3VSI - chains A and B of the 4 polymer chains in the assembly; structure by X-ray diffraction, 2.50 A resolution.

# Chain A
Molecule: 2-amino-5-chlorophenol 1,6-dioxygenase alpha subunit
From: Comamonas testosteroni
Notes: EC 1.13.11.8
Reference sequence: Q38M40 (Q38M40_COMTE); residues 1-271 here = UniProt positions 1-271
Chain sequence (271 residues; row label = number of the first residue in the row):
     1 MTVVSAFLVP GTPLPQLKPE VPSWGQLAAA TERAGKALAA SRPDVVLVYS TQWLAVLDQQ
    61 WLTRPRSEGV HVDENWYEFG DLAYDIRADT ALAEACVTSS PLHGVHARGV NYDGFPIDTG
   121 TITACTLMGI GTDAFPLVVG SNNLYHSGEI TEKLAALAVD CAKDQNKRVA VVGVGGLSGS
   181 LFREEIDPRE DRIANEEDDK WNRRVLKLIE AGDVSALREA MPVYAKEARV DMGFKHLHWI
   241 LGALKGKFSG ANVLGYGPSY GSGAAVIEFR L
Not modelled in the structure: 1

# Chain B
Molecule: 2-amino-5-chlorophenol 1,6-dioxygenase beta subunit
From: Comamonas testosteroni
Notes: EC 1.13.11.8
Reference sequence: Q38M41 (Q38M41_COMTE); numbering as in UniProt (aligned over 1-312)
Chain sequence (312 residues; row label = number of the first residue in the row):
     1 MQGEIIAGFL APHPPHLVYG ENPPQNEPRS QGGWEVLRWA YERARERLDA MKPDVLLVHS
    61 PHWITSVGHH FLGVPELSGK SVDPIFPNVF RYDFSLNVDV ELAEACAEEG RKAGLVTKMM
   121 RNPKFRVDYG TITTLHLIRP QWDIPVVGIS ANNSPYYLNT KEGMSEMDVL GKATREAIRK
   181 TGRKAVLLAS NTLSHWHFHE EPTIPEDMSK EYPATMAGYQ WDIRMIELMR QGKTSEVFKL
   241 LPQFIDEAFA EVKSGAFTWM HAAMQYPELA AELFGYGTVI GTGNAVMEWD LRKAGLSMLG
   301 AADQKQRSAA VA
Not modelled in the structure: 305-312
Bound ions: Fe ion: His13, His62, Glu251 (together with 4-nitrocatechol)
Residues lining bound ligands: 4-nitrocatechol (4NC): His13, Pro14, Pro15, His16, His62, Phe86, Tyr129, Thr192, His195, Glu251, Val279, Ile280, Thr282

# How chain A and chain B interact
Residue-residue contacts - 61 pairs, chain A then chain B:
  Trp53(A) - Pro84(B)
  Leu54(A) - Ile85(B)
  Ala55(A) - Ile85(B)  hydrophobic
  Val56(A) - Ile85(B)
  Val56(A) - His197(B)
  Val56(A) - His199(B)
  Leu57(A) - Phe86(B)  hydrophobic
  Leu57(A) - Phe198(B)
  Leu57(A) - His199(B)
  Leu57(A) - Glu201(B)
  Gln60(A) - Pro84(B)  hydrogen bond (side chain-backbone)
  Gln60(A) - Ile85(B)
  His71(A) - Arg126(B)
  Val72(A) - Asn122(B)
  Val72(A) - Lys124(B)
  Glu74(A) - Trp63(B)  hydrogen bond (backbone-side chain)
  Glu74(A) - Ile64(B)
  Glu74(A) - Thr65(B)
  Glu74(A) - Phe125(B)
  Asn75(A) - Ile64(B)  hydrogen bond (side chain-backbone)
  Asn75(A) - Thr65(B)
  Asn75(A) - Ser66(B)  hydrogen bond (side chain-backbone)
  Trp76(A) - Val67(B)  hydrophobic
  Tyr77(A) - His70(B)  hydrogen bond
  Tyr77(A) - Lys118(B)
  Tyr77(A) - Met119(B)
  Tyr77(A) - Met120(B)  hydrophobic
  Tyr77(A) - Asn122(B)  hydrogen bond (backbone-side chain)
  Glu78(A) - Lys118(B)  salt bridge
  Asp81(A) - Asn122(B)  hydrogen bond
  Asp81(A) - Lys124(B)
  Arg108(A) - Ile85(B)
  Arg108(A) - Pro87(B)
  Arg108(A) - Asn88(B)  hydrogen bond
  Tyr112(A) - Pro87(B)  hydrophobic
  Tyr112(A) - Asn88(B)
  Tyr112(A) - Arg91(B)
  Asp113(A) - Lys80(B)  salt bridge
  Asp113(A) - Val82(B)
  Gly114(A) - Val82(B)
  Phe115(A) - Pro84(B)
  Phe115(A) - Pro87(B)  hydrophobic
  Pro116(A) - Val82(B)
  Pro116(A) - Arg126(B)
  Tyr145(A) - His197(B)
  Tyr145(A) - His199(B)
  Gly179(A) - Tyr157(B)
  Ser180(A) - Tyr157(B)
  Leu181(A) - Ser66(B)
  Phe182(A) - Val67(B)
  Arg183(A) - Ser66(B)  hydrogen bond (side chain-backbone)
  Arg183(A) - Val116(B)
  Arg183(A) - Asn152(B)  hydrogen bond
  Arg183(A) - Asn153(B)
  Arg183(A) - Ser154(B)
  Arg183(A) - Tyr157(B)
  Glu184(A) - Val67(B)
  Glu185(A) - Val67(B)
  Glu185(A) - Lys118(B)  salt bridge
  Arg229(A) - Tyr157(B)  hydrogen bond (side chain-backbone)
  Tyr260(A) - Val67(B)  hydrophobic
Interface residues without a listed pair, chain A (33 interface residues in all): Val70, Gly80, His106
Interface residues without a listed pair, chain B (37 interface residues in all): His62, Gly68, Asp83, Thr117, Arg121, Leu158, Glu200

# Summary
33 residues of chain A and 37 residues of chain B are in contact, with 11 hydrogen bonds and 3 salt bridges.
Polar contacts include Glu78(A)-Lys118(B), Asp113(A)-Lys80(B) and Glu185(A)-Lys118(B). Chain B binds
4-nitrocatechol. The Fe ion site is built by His13(B), His62(B) and Glu251(B).
Chain A is 2-amino-5-chlorophenol 1,6-dioxygenase alpha subunit and chain B is 2-amino-5-chlorophenol
1,6-dioxygenase beta subunit, both from Comamonas testosteroni; the structure, Crystal structure of native
1,6-APD (2-Animophenol-1,6-dioxygenase) complex with 4-Nitrocatechol, was determined by X-ray diffraction,
deposited together with 3VSG, 3VSH and 3VSJ.
